4U8V - chains A and B of the 5 polymer chains in the assembly; structure by X-ray diffraction, 2.30 A resolution.

== Chain A (and B) ==
Protein: Multidrug efflux pump subunit AcrB
From: Escherichia coli
Notes: chain B of this document is another copy of the same molecule, construct and numbering; everything in this record applies to it too
Reference sequence: P31224 (ACRB_ECOLI); residues 1-1049 here = UniProt positions 1-1049
Chain sequence (1057 residues; each row starts with the number of its first residue):
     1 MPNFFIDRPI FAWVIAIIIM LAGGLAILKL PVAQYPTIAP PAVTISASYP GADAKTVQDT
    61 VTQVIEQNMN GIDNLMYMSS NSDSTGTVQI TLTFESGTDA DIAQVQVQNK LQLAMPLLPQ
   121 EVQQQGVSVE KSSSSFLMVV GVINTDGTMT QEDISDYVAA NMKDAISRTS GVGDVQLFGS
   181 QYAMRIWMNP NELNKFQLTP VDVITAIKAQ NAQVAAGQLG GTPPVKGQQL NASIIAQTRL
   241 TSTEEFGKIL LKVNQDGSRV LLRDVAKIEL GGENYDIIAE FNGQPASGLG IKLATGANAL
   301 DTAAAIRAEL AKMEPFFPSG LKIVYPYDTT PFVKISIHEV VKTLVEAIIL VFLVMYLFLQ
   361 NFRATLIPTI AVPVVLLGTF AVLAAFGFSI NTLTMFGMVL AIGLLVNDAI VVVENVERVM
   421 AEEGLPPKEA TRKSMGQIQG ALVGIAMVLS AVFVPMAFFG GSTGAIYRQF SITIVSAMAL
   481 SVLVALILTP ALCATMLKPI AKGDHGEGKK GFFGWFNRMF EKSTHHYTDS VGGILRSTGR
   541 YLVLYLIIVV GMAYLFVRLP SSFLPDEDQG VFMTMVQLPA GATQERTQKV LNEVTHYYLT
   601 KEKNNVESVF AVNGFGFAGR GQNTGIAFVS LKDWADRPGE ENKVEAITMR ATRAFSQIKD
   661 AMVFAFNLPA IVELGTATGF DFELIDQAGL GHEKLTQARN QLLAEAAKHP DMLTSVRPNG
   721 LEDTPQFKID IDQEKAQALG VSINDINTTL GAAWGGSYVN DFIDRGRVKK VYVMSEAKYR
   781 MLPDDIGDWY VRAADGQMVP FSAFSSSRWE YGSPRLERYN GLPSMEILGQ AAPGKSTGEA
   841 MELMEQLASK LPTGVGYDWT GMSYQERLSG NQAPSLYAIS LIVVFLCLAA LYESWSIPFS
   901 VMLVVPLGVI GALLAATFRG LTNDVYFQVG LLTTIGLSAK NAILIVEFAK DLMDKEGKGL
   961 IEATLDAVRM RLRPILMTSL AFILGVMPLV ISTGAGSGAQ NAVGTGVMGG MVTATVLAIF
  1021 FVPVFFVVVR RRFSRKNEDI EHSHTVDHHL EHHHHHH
Disordered / not traced: 1045-1057 (chain B: 1034-1057)
Differences from the reference sequence: engineered mutation Asn407 (Asp in P31224); expression tag (1050-1057)
Swiss-Prot annotation at these positions:
  - mutagenesis: His526 (H526Y: Partially restores chloramphenicol resistance to an AcrZ G30R mutant)
From the paper describing this entry:
  - contacts within the chain: Asn407-Lys940 (hydrogen bond), Asn407-Asn941 (hydrogen bond)

== How chain A and chain B interact ==
Pairs across the interface (134):
  Arg8(A) - Glu893(B)
  Pro9(A) - Glu893(B)
  Ile10(A) - Ala889(B)
  Ile10(A) - Glu893(B)  hydrogen bond (backbone-side chain)
  Ile10(A) - Ser894(B)
  Ile10(A) - Trp895(B)
  Phe11(A) - Ala890(B)  hydrophobic
  Phe11(A) - Glu893(B)  hydrogen bond (backbone-side chain)
  Trp13(A) - Trp895(B)  hydrophobic
  Val14(A) - Leu886(B)
  Ile17(A) - Leu886(B)  hydrophobic
  Ile18(A) - Leu886(B)  hydrophobic
  Leu21(A) - Ile882(B)  hydrophobic
  Leu21(A) - Leu886(B)  hydrophobic
  Asp101(A) - Asp73(B)
  Asp101(A) - Ile102(B)
  Asp101(A) - Gln106(B)  hydrogen bond
  Val105(A) - Val105(B)  hydrophobic
  Val105(A) - Asn109(B)
  Gln108(A) - Asn109(B)  hydrogen bond (side chain-backbone)
  Gln108(A) - Leu113(B)
  Gln112(A) - Gln112(B)
  Gln123(A) - Pro116(B)
  Gln123(A) - Leu117(B)
  Gln124(A) - Leu117(B)
  Val127(A) - Leu113(B)
  Val129(A) - Lys110(B)  hydrogen bond (backbone-side chain)
  Lys131(A) - Asp73(B)  salt bridge
  Lys131(A) - Gln106(B)
  Asp164(A) - Gln67(B)
  Asp164(A) - Asn70(B)
  Ser167(A) - Asn70(B)
  Ser167(A) - Gly71(B)  hydrogen bond (backbone-backbone)
  Arg168(A) - Met69(B)
  Arg168(A) - Asn70(B)
  Arg168(A) - Met78(B)
  Arg168(A) - Asn820(B)  hydrogen bond (side chain-backbone)
  Ser170(A) - Asp73(B)
  Ser170(A) - Asn74(B)  hydrogen bond (side chain-backbone)
  Ala209(A) - Ile743(B)
  Gln210(A) - Gln733(B)
  Gln213(A) - Thr56(B)  hydrogen bond
  Gln213(A) - Thr60(B)
  Val214(A) - Asp53(B)
  Val214(A) - Thr56(B)
  Val214(A) - Asn747(B)
  Ala215(A) - Tyr49(B)  hydrophobic
  Ala215(A) - Pro50(B)
  Ala215(A) - Gly51(B)
  Ala215(A) - Ala52(B)  hydrophobic
  Ala215(A) - Gly751(B)
  Ala216(A) - Gly51(B)  hydrogen bond (backbone-backbone)
  Ala216(A) - Leu750(B)  hydrophobic
  Ala216(A) - Trp754(B)
  Gly217(A) - Gly51(B)  hydrogen bond (backbone-backbone)
  Gly217(A) - Trp754(B)
  Gly217(A) - Gly755(B)
  Gln218(A) - Ser84(B)  hydrogen bond (side chain-backbone)
  Gln218(A) - Trp754(B)
  Gln218(A) - Arg780(B)
  Leu219(A) - Phe727(B)  hydrophobic
  Leu219(A) - Trp754(B)  hydrophobic
  Leu219(A) - Met781(B)
  Leu219(A) - Leu782(B)
  Leu219(A) - Pro783(B)
  Leu219(A) - Trp809(B)  hydrophobic
  Gly220(A) - Gln622(B)  hydrogen bond (backbone-side chain)
  Gly220(A) - Arg780(B)
  Gly220(A) - Met781(B)  hydrogen bond (backbone-backbone)
  Gly221(A) - Gln622(B)
  Gly221(A) - Arg780(B)  hydrogen bond (backbone-side chain)
  Gly221(A) - Met781(B)
  Thr222(A) - Tyr275(B)  hydrogen bond (side chain-backbone)
  Thr222(A) - Asp276(B)  hydrogen bond
  Thr222(A) - Gln584(B)
  Thr222(A) - Gln622(B)
  Thr222(A) - Met774(B)
  Thr222(A) - Arg780(B)
  Pro223(A) - Trp187(B)  hydrophobic
  Pro223(A) - Tyr275(B)  hydrophobic
  Pro223(A) - Ala777(B)
  Pro223(A) - Arg780(B)  hydrogen bond (backbone-side chain)
  Pro224(A) - Gln584(B)
  Pro224(A) - Ala777(B)
  Pro224(A) - Met781(B)  hydrophobic
  Val225(A) - Ala777(B)
  Val225(A) - Lys778(B)
  Val225(A) - Met781(B)  hydrophobic
  Lys226(A) - Glu585(B)
  Gly227(A) - Glu585(B)  hydrogen bond (backbone-side chain)
  Gln228(A) - Thr583(B)  hydrogen bond (backbone-side chain)
  Gln228(A) - Met781(B)  hydrogen bond (side chain-backbone)
  Gln228(A) - Leu782(B)
  Gln229(A) - Thr583(B)
  Leu230(A) - Thr583(B)
  Leu230(A) - Trp809(B)  hydrophobic
  Asn231(A) - Gly581(B)
  Asn231(A) - Thr583(B)
  Asn231(A) - Gln622(B)
  Ala232(A) - Pro725(B)
  Ser233(A) - Ser84(B)  hydrogen bond
  Ser233(A) - Gln726(B)
  Ser233(A) - Phe727(B)  hydrogen bond (backbone-backbone)
  Ile234(A) - Phe727(B)
  Ile234(A) - Ile729(B)  hydrophobic
  Ile234(A) - Trp754(B)  hydrophobic
  Ile235(A) - Asp53(B)
  Ile235(A) - Gln726(B)
  Ile235(A) - Phe727(B)  hydrogen bond (backbone-backbone)
  Ile235(A) - Lys728(B)
  Ile235(A) - Ile729(B)  hydrogen bond (backbone-backbone)
  Ala236(A) - Lys728(B)  hydrogen bond (backbone-side chain)
  Ala236(A) - Ile729(B)
  Gln237(A) - Gln733(B)
  Gln237(A) - Ile743(B)
  Gln237(A) - Asn747(B)  hydrogen bond
  Leu250(A) - Glu734(B)
  Leu250(A) - Gln737(B)  hydrogen bond (backbone-side chain)
  Leu251(A) - Gln737(B)
  Lys252(A) - Gln737(B)
  Val253(A) - Glu734(B)
  Val253(A) - Gln737(B)
  Arg259(A) - Glu734(B)  salt bridge
  Lys312(A) - Asp858(B)  salt bridge
  Phe316(A) - Gln687(B)
  Phe316(A) - Gly854(B)
  Phe316(A) - Val855(B)
  Phe316(A) - Gly856(B)
  Ile763(A) - Asp59(B)
  Gly766(A) - Gln63(B)  hydrogen bond (backbone-side chain)
  Arg767(A) - Gln63(B)
  Arg767(A) - Gln67(B)
  Val768(A) - Gln63(B)  hydrogen bond (backbone-side chain)
  Val768(A) - Gln67(B)  hydrogen bond (backbone-side chain)
Also at the interface, not in a pair above, chain A (70 interface residues in all): Leu25, Ile102, Gln104, Leu111, Met115, Asn161, Val172, Thr238, Arg239, Arg765
Also at the interface, not in a pair above, chain B (80 interface residues in all): Lys55, Val64, Ile72, Leu75, Ala582, Arg586, Gly689, Ile786, Glu810, Gly821, Ile879

== Summary ==
70 residues of chain A and 80 residues of chain B are in contact, with 31 hydrogen bonds and 3 salt bridges.
Among the polar pairs are Lys131(A)-Asp73(B), Arg259(A)-Glu734(B) and Lys312(A)-Asp858(B). From UniProt: one
mutagenesis site on chain A. From the paper: contacts within the chain involving Lys940(A), Asn407(A) and
Asn941(A).
Both chains are Multidrug efflux pump subunit AcrB (Escherichia coli). Entry 4U8V (Coupling of remote
alternating-access transport mechanisms for protons and substrates in the multidrug efflux pump AcrB) was
determined by X-ray diffraction, deposited together with 4U96, 4U8Y and 4U95.
